PDB entry 7U8U | X-ray diffraction, 3.06 A resolution | chain A

Chain A:
Molecule: Heat shock protein 75 kDa, mitochondrial
From: Homo sapiens
Reference sequence: Q12931 (TRAP1_HUMAN); residues 70-552 here = UniProt positions 70-552
Chain sequence (483 residues; each row starts with the number of its first residue):
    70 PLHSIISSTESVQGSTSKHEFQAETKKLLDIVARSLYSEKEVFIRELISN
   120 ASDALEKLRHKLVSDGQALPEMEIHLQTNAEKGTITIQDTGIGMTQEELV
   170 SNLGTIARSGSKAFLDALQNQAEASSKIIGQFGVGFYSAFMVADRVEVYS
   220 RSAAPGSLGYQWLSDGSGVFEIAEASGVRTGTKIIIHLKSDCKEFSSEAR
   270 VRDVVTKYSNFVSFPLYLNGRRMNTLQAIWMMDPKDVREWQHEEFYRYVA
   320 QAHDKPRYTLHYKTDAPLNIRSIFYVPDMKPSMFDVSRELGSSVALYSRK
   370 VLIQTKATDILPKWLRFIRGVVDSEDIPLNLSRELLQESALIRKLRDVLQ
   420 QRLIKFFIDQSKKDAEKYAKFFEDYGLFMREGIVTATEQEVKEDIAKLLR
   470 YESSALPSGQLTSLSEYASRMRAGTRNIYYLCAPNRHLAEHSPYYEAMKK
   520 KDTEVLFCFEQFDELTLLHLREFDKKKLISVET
Disordered / not traced: 103-107, 172-201, 225, 353-360, 397-408, 490-496, 548-552
Ligand contacts: UJY ([2-hydroxy-5-(2H-isoindole-2-carbonyl)phenyl]{5-[3-(triphenyl-lambda~5~-phosphanyl)propoxy]-2H-isoindol-2-yl}methanone): Asn119, Ala120, Asp122, Ala123, Glu125, Lys126, Asp158, Ile161, Gly162, Met163, Phe205, Val217, Trp231, Thr251, Ile253, Arg368, Glu394

In short:
Ligands of chain A: compound UJY.
Chain A is Heat shock protein 75 kDa, mitochondrial (Homo sapiens); the structure, hTRAP1 with inhibitors, was
determined by X-ray diffraction (same publication as 7U8V, 7U8W and 7U8X).
